3QLU - chains A and C; structure by X-ray diffraction, 2.91 A resolution.

[Chain A]
Protein: Glutamate receptor, ionotropic kainate 5
Source organism: Rattus norvegicus
UniProtKB: Q63273 (GRIK5_RAT); residues 1-387 here correspond to UniProt positions 20-406 (UniProt number = residue number + 19)
Amino-acid sequence (393 residues; each row starts with the number of its first residue):
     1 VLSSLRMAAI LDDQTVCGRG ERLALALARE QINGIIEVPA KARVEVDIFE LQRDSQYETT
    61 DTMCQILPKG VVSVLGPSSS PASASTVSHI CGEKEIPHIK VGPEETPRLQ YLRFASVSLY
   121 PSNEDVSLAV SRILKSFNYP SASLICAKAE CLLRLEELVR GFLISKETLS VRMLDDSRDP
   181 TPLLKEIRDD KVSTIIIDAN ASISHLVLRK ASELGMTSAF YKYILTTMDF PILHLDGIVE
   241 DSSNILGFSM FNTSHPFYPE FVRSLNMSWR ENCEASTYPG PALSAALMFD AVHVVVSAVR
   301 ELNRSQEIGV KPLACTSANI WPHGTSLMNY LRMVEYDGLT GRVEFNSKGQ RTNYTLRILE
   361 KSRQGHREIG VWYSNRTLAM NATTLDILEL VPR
Disordered / not traced: 1, 176-177, 376-393
Cystine bridges: Cys17-Cys273, Cys64-Cys315, Cys146-Cys151
Covalently attached groups: N-acetylglucosamine (NAG) linked to Asn200, Asn252, Asn266, Asn303, Asn353
Construct notes: expression tag (388-393)
Swiss-Prot annotation at these positions:
  - glycosylation (N-linked (GlcNAc...) asparagine): Asn200, Asn252, Asn266, Asn303, Asn353, Asn375, Asn381
What the authors report for this chain:
  - contacts within the chain: Ser165-Thr168 (hydrogen bond)
  - conformationally variable residues (loop rearrangement, side-chain flip): Tyr57, Leu163 to Thr168
  - mutagenesis - Y57A/E156A/L163A/I164A: abolished binding to Glutamate receptor, ionotropic kainate 2 (chain C)
  - mutagenesis - Y57A/E156A/L163A/I164A: abolished signaling in response to AMPA
  - mutagenesis - Y57A/E156A/L163A/I164A: unchanged signaling in response to glutamate
  - mutagenesis - Y57A/S165G/T168A (Kd 13.0 uM): decreased binding to Glutamate receptor, ionotropic kainate 2 (chain C)
  - mutagenesis - C64S/C315S, K148A/E150A: unchanged binding to Glutamate receptor, ionotropic kainate 2 (chain C)
  - specificity-determining residues: Ile164 (by similarity / conservation)
  - mutagenesis - Y57A (Kd 1.63 uM): decreased binding to GluR6Delta2 F58A
  - mutagenesis - C64S/C315S, K148A/E150A: unchanged binding to GluR6Delta2

[Chain C]
Protein: Glutamate receptor, ionotropic kainate 2
Source organism: Rattus norvegicus
UniProtKB: P42260 (GRIK2_RAT); residues 1-389 here correspond to UniProt positions 32-420 (UniProt number = residue number + 31)
Amino-acid sequence (395 residues; each row starts with the number of its first residue):
     1 TTHVLRFGGI FEYVESGPMG AEELAFRFAV NTINRNRTLL PNTTLTYDTQ KINLYDSFEA
    61 SKKACDQLSL GVAAIFGPSH SSSANAVQSI CNALGVPHIQ TRWKHQVSDN KDSFYVSLYP
   121 DFSSLSRAIL DLVQFFKWKT VTVVYDDSTG LIRLQELIKA PSRYNLRLKI RQLPADTKDA
   181 KPLLKEMKRG KEFHVIFDCS HEMAAGILKQ ALNMSMMTEY YHYIFTTLDL FALDVEPYRY
   241 SGVNMTGFRI LNTENTQVSS IIEKWSMERL QAPPKPDSGL LDGFMTTDAA LMYDAVHVVS
   301 VAVQQFPQMT VSSLQCNRHK PWRFGTRFMS LIKEAHWEGL TGRITFNKTN GLRTDFDLDV
   361 ISLKEEGLEK IGTWDPASGL NMTESQKGKL ELVPR
Disordered / not traced: 1, 268-277, 384-395
Cystine bridges: Cys65-Cys316
Covalently attached groups: N-acetylglucosamine (NAG) linked to Asn36, Asn347, Asn381
Construct notes: engineered mutation Asn213 (Ala244 in P42260), Ser215 (Gly246 in P42260); expression tag (390-395)
Swiss-Prot annotation at these positions:
  - glycosylation (N-linked (GlcNAc...) asparagine): Asn36, Asn42, Asn244, Asn347, Asn381
What the authors report for this chain:
  - conformationally variable residues (loop rearrangement): Asn317
  - mutagenesis - C65S/C316S: abolished expression

[Interface between chain A and chain C]
Contacting residue pairs (52):
  Ser55(A) - Ser89(C)  hydrogen bond
  Gln56(A) - Asn85(C)
  Gln56(A) - Ala86(C)
  Gln56(A) - Ser89(C)
  Tyr57(A) - Ser89(C)  hydrogen bond (backbone-side chain)
  Tyr57(A) - Ile90(C)  hydrophobic
  Tyr57(A) - Ala93(C)  hydrophobic
  Tyr57(A) - Cys316(C)
  Tyr57(A) - Asn317(C)  hydrogen bond (side chain-backbone)
  Asp61(A) - Asn317(C)
  His89(A) - Tyr55(C)
  His89(A) - Asp56(C)  salt bridge
  His89(A) - Ser57(C)
  His89(A) - Phe58(C)
  Leu109(A) - Tyr55(C)  hydrophobic
  Lys148(A) - Ser108(C)
  Lys148(A) - Asp109(C)  salt bridge
  Ala149(A) - Ile152(C)
  Ala149(A) - Gln155(C)
  Glu150(A) - His105(C)  salt bridge
  Glu150(A) - Val107(C)
  Glu150(A) - Ser108(C)  hydrogen bond
  Leu152(A) - Leu151(C)
  Leu152(A) - Gln155(C)
  Leu153(A) - Ile152(C)  hydrophobic
  Glu156(A) - Tyr145(C)  hydrogen bond
  Glu156(A) - Leu151(C)
  Glu156(A) - Gln172(C)  hydrogen bond
  Val159(A) - Ile170(C)  hydrophobic
  Arg160(A) - Tyr145(C)
  Arg160(A) - Ile170(C)
  Arg160(A) - Gln172(C)
  Leu163(A) - Leu168(C)
  Leu163(A) - Lys169(C)
  Ile164(A) - Ile158(C)
  Ile164(A) - Pro161(C)
  Ile164(A) - Leu166(C)
  Ile164(A) - Arg167(C)
  Ile164(A) - Leu168(C)  hydrogen bond (backbone-backbone)
  Ser165(A) - Pro161(C)
  Ser165(A) - Leu166(C)
  Ser165(A) - Arg167(C)
  Lys166(A) - Pro161(C)
  Lys166(A) - Ser162(C)  hydrogen bond (side chain-backbone)
  Ser170(A) - Ser162(C)
  Val171(A) - Ile158(C)  hydrophobic
  Val171(A) - Lys159(C)
  Val171(A) - Ser162(C)  hydrogen bond (backbone-side chain)
  Arg172(A) - Ser162(C)
  Met173(A) - Gln155(C)
  Met173(A) - Lys159(C)
  Cys315(A) - Lys62(C)  hydrogen bond (backbone-side chain)
Other interface residues (no listed pair), chain A (28 interface residues in all): Thr60, Ile90, Glu93, Lys94, Leu112
Other interface residues (no listed pair), chain C (35 interface residues in all): Ser61, His80, Ser82, Leu94, Arg163
From the paper, about this interface:
  - pairs named by the authors: Tyr57(A)-Asn317(C) (hydrogen bond), Tyr57(A)-Ile90(C) (hydrophobic contact), Tyr57(A)-Ala93(C) (hydrophobic contact), Tyr57(A)-Cys316(C) (hydrophobic contact), Tyr57(A)-Ser89(C) (backbone contact), Glu156(A)-Tyr145(C) (hydrogen bond), Glu156(A)-Gln172(C) (hydrogen bond), Ile164(A)-Leu168(C) (backbone contact), Ile164(A)-Ile158(C) (hydrophobic contact), Ile164(A)-Pro161(C) (hydrophobic contact), Ile164(A)-Ile170(C) (hydrophobic contact), Cys315(A)-Lys62(C) (backbone contact), Phe58(C)-His89(A) (hydrophobic contact), Phe58(C)-Ile90(A) (hydrophobic contact), Phe58(C)-Cys315(A) (hydrophobic contact), Asn317(C)-Asp61(A)
  - interface residues, chain A: Ala149(A), Leu152(A), Leu153(A), Glu156(A), Val159(A), Leu163(A), Ile164(A), Val171(A), Met173(A)
  - interface residues, chain C: Leu151(C), Ile152(C), Gln155(C), Ile158(C), Lys159(C), Ser162(C), Leu168(C), Ile170(C)

[Summary]
The interface between chain A and chain C involves 28 residues on one side and 35 on the other, with 10
hydrogen bonds and 3 salt bridges. Among the polar pairs are His89(A)-Asp56(C), Lys148(A)-Asp109(C) and
Glu150(A)-His105(C). The paper describes hydrogen bonds between Tyr57(A) and Asn317(C), Glu156(A) and
Tyr145(C) and Glu156(A) and Gln172(C); hydrophobic contacts between Tyr57(A) and Ile90(C), Tyr57(A) and
Ala93(C) and Tyr57(A) and Cys316(C) among others; backbone contacts between Tyr57(A) and Ser89(C), Ile164(A)
and Leu168(C) and Cys315(A) and Lys62(C). From the paper: Y57A/E156A/L163A/I164A of chain A abolish binding to
Glutamate receptor, ionotropic kainate 2 (chain C); interface residues Ala149(A), Leu152(A) and Leu151(C)
among others; 6 substitutions were tested in all.
Chain A is Glutamate receptor, ionotropic kainate 5 and chain C is Glutamate receptor, ionotropic kainate 2,
both from Rattus norvegicus; the structure, Crystal structure of the GluK2/GluK5 (GluR6/KA2) ATD dimer
assembly, was determined by X-ray diffraction, deposited together with 3QLT and 3QLV.
